PDB entry 6LKV | X-ray diffraction, 2.20 A resolution | chains A and B of the 3 polymer chains in the assembly

# Chain A
Protein: Macrophage migration inhibitory factor
From: Oncomelania hupensis
UniProtKB: A0A1U9W5E8 (A0A1U9W5E8_9CAEN); residue numbers follow UniProt; this construct covers 1-131
Chain sequence (138 residues; each row starts with the number of its first residue):
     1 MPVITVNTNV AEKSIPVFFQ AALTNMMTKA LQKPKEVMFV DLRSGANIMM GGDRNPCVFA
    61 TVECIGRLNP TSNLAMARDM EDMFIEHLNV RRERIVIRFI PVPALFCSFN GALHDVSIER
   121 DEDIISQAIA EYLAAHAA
Differences from the reference sequence: expression tag (132-138)

# Chain B
Protein: Macrophage migration inhibitory factor
From: Oncomelania hupensis
UniProtKB: A0A1U9W5E8 (A0A1U9W5E8_9CAEN); residues 1-131 here = UniProt positions 1-131
Chain sequence (140 residues; row label = number of the first residue in the row):
     1 MPVITVNTNV AEKSIPVFFQ AALTNMMTKA LQKPKEVMFV DLRSGANIMM GGDRNPCVFA
    61 TVECIGRLNP TSNLAMARDM EDMFIEHLNV RRERIVIRFI PVPALFCSFN GALHDVSIER
   121 DEDIISQAIA EYLHHHHHHH
Differences from the reference sequence: expression tag (132-140)

# How chain A and chain B interact
Residue-residue contacts (59; chain A residue first):
  Asn7(A) - Asp41(B)
  Asn7(A) - Arg43(B)  hydrogen bond
  Arg43(A) - Arg43(B)
  Asn47(A) - Gln20(B)  hydrogen bond (backbone-side chain)
  Asn47(A) - Val40(B)
  Asn47(A) - Asp41(B)
  Asn47(A) - Leu42(B)  hydrogen bond (backbone-backbone)
  Ile48(A) - Phe39(B)  hydrophobic
  Ile48(A) - Val40(B)
  Ile48(A) - Asp41(B)
  Met49(A) - Gln20(B)
  Met49(A) - Ala21(B)
  Met49(A) - Thr24(B)
  Met49(A) - Met38(B)
  Met49(A) - Phe39(B)
  Met49(A) - Val40(B)  hydrogen bond (backbone-backbone)
  Met50(A) - Glu36(B)
  Met50(A) - Met38(B)
  Met50(A) - Phe39(B)  hydrophobic
  Gly51(A) - Lys35(B)
  Gly51(A) - Glu36(B)
  Gly51(A) - Met38(B)  hydrogen bond (backbone-backbone)
  Gly52(A) - Thr24(B)
  Arg54(A) - Gln20(B)  hydrogen bond
  Cys57(A) - Phe39(B)  hydrophobic
  Val58(A) - Phe39(B)
  Phe59(A) - Val3(B)  hydrophobic
  Phe59(A) - Phe39(B)
  Phe59(A) - Glu63(B)
  Leu68(A) - Phe106(B)
  Pro70(A) - Leu105(B)  hydrophobic
  Pro70(A) - Leu113(B)
  Asn73(A) - Leu105(B)  hydrogen bond (side chain-backbone)
  Asn73(A) - Phe106(B)
  Leu74(A) - Gly111(B)
  Leu74(A) - Ala112(B)  hydrophobic
  Ala77(A) - Ser108(B)
  Arg78(A) - Gly111(B)  hydrogen bond (side chain-backbone)
  Glu81(A) - Asn110(B)
  Glu81(A) - Gly111(B)  hydrogen bond (side chain-backbone)
  Arg92(A) - Asn110(B)
  Arg92(A) - Gly111(B)
  Glu93(A) - Phe109(B)
  Glu93(A) - Asn110(B)  hydrogen bond (backbone-side chain)
  Ile95(A) - Phe109(B)
  Ile95(A) - Asn110(B)  hydrogen bond (backbone-backbone)
  Val96(A) - Met1(B)
  Val96(A) - Phe39(B)  hydrophobic
  Val96(A) - Cys107(B)  hydrophobic
  Val96(A) - Ser108(B)
  Val96(A) - Phe109(B)  hydrophobic
  Ile97(A) - Cys107(B)
  Ile97(A) - Ser108(B)  hydrogen bond (backbone-backbone)
  Arg98(A) - Glu63(B)  salt bridge
  Arg98(A) - Ile100(B)
  Arg98(A) - Val102(B)
  Arg98(A) - Phe106(B)
  Phe99(A) - Phe106(B)  hydrogen bond (backbone-backbone)
  Pro101(A) - Phe106(B)  hydrophobic
Also at the interface, not in a pair above, chain A (30 interface residues in all): Ala46, Asn69, Arg94
Also at the interface, not in a pair above, chain B (27 interface residues in all): Glu12, Val37

# In short
30 residues of chain A face 27 of chain B across their interface, with 13 hydrogen bonds and 1 salt bridge.
Among the polar pairs are Arg98(A)-Glu63(B), Asn7(A)-Arg43(B) and Asn47(A)-Gln20(B).
Here chain A is Macrophage migration inhibitory factor and chain B is Macrophage migration inhibitory factor,
both from Oncomelania hupensis. Entry 6LKV (Structural and functional insights into macrophage migration
inhibitory factor from Oncomelania hupensis, the intermediate host of ...) was determined by X-ray
diffraction, deposited together with 6LKW and 6LR3.
